Entry 6CBZ (X-ray diffraction, 1.65 A resolution); this record covers chains A and C of the 4 polymer chains in the assembly.

== Chain A ==
Protein: Estrogen receptor
From: Homo sapiens
UniProtKB: P03372 (ESR1_HUMAN); numbering as in UniProt (aligned over 305-554)
Sequence (250 residues; each row starts with the number of its first residue):
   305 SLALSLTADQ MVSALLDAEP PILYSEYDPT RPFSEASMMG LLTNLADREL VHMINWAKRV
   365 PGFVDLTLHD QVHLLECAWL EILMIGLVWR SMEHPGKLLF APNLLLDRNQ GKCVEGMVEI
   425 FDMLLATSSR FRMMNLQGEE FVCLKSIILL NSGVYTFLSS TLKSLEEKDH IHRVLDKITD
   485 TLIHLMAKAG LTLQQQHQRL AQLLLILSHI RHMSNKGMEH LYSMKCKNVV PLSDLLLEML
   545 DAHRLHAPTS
Unresolved in the structure: 305-308, 461-472, 550-554
Sequence notes: engineered mutation Ser-537 (Tyr in P03372)
Modified residues: Cys-381 (S-methyl-thio-cysteine; SCH); Cys-530 (S-methyl-thio-cysteine; SCH)
Ligand contacts: estradiol (EST): Met-343, Leu-346, Leu-349, Ala-350, Glu-353, Leu-384, Leu-387, Met-388, Leu-391, Arg-394, Phe-404, Met-421, Ile-424, Leu-428, Gly-521, His-524, Leu-525

== Chain C ==
Protein: grip peptide
From: Homo sapiens
Sequence (8 residues; each row starts with the number of its first residue):
   180 AILHRLLQ

== Interface between chain A and chain C ==
Contacting residue pairs (17):
  Ile-358(A) / Leu-182(C)  hydrophobic
  Ile-358(A) / Leu-185(C)  hydrophobic
  Ile-358(A) / Leu-186(C)  hydrophobic
  Lys-362(A) / Leu-186(C)  hydrogen bond (side chain-backbone)
  Leu-372(A) / His-183(C)
  Leu-372(A) / Gln-187(C)
  Gln-375(A) / Leu-186(C)
  Val-376(A) / Leu-182(C)
  Val-376(A) / His-183(C)
  Val-376(A) / Leu-186(C)  hydrophobic
  Leu-379(A) / Leu-186(C)  hydrophobic
  Glu-380(A) / Leu-182(C)
  Asp-538(A) / Ile-181(C)
  Leu-539(A) / Ile-181(C)
  Glu-542(A) / Ala-180(C)
  Glu-542(A) / Ile-181(C)  hydrogen bond (side chain-backbone)
  Met-543(A) / Leu-182(C)  hydrophobic
Other interface residues (no listed pair), chain A (13 interface residues in all): Phe-367, His-373

== Overview ==
Chain A and chain C form an interface of 13 and 7 residues respectively, with 2 hydrogen bonds. Among the
polar pairs are Lys-362(A)/Leu-186(C) and Glu-542(A)/Ile-181(C). Chain A binds estradiol.
Chain A is Estrogen receptor and chain C is grip peptide, both from Homo sapiens; the structure, Estrogen
Receptor Alpha Ligand Binding Domain Y537S Mutant in Complex with Estradiol and GRIP Peptide, was determined
by X-ray diffraction together with 5W9C, 5W9D and 5T1Z from the same study.
